Entry 3VAH (X-ray diffraction, 2.50 A resolution); this record covers chains B and P of the 4 polymer chains in the assembly.

Chain B:
Protein: Splicing factor U2AF 65 kDa subunit
Organism: Homo sapiens
Notes: fragment: RNA Binding Domains 1 and 2
Reference sequence: P26368 (U2AF2_HUMAN); numbering as in UniProt; present here: 148-237, 258-336
Amino-acid sequence (174 residues; row label = number of the first residue in the row; note: 20 numbers in that range are skipped by the numbering (no residue carries them; nothing is unmodelled there)):
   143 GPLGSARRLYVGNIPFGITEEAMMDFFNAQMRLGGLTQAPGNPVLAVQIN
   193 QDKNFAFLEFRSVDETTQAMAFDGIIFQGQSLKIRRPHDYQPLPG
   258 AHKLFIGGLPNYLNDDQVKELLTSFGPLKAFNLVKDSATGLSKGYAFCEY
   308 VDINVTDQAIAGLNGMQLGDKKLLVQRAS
Sequence notes: expression tag (143-147)
Residues lining bound ligands:
  - n,N-bis(3-D-gluconamidopropyl)deoxycholamide (CPQ): Tyr269, Leu270, Gln274, Glu277, Leu278, Leu325, Gly326
  - 1,4-diethylene dioxide (DIO), molecule 1: Arg174, Pro182, Gly183
  - 1,4-diethylene dioxide (DIO), molecule 2: Asn268, Tyr269, Leu270, Asn271, Gly297, Leu298, Ser299
  - 1,4-diethylene dioxide (DIO), molecule 3: Lys276, Leu285, Lys286, Ala287, Phe288
UniProt features mapped onto this chain:
  - natural variant: Arg149 (R149W: In DEVDFB)
  - modified residue: Lys276 (5-hydroxylysine), Ser294 (Phosphoserine)
Reported in the primary citation:
  - binding site for the 7-nt DNA strand (chain P): Lys225, Arg227, Arg228, His230
  - specificity-determining residues: Asp293, Lys328, Lys329 (proposed by the authors, not directly observed)
  - mutagenesis - D293N/K329Q/L331K/Q333E: unchanged binding to 5'-4rU
  - mutagenesis - D293N/K329Q/L331K/Q333E: increased binding to 3'-4rU
  - mutagenesis - K260A/N289A (36-fold), F304A (73-fold): decreased binding to poly-rU RNA (citing earlier work)

Chain P:
Molecule: 7-nt DNA strand
Sequence (7 nucleotides; row label = number of the first residue in the row):
     2 UUUCUUU
Not modelled in the structure: 8
Modified positions: BRU (5-bromo-2'-deoxyuridine-5'-monophosphate) at position 4

Interface between chain B and chain P:
Pairs across the interface (19; chain B residue first):
  Lys260(B) - BRU_4(P)  hydrogen bond to the base
  Phe262(B) - DU2(P)  phosphate contact
  Phe262(B) - DU3(P)  stacking on the base
  Gly264(B) - DU2(P)  sugar contact
  Gly265(B) - DU2(P)  hydrogen bond to the phosphate
  Asn289(B) - BRU_4(P)  hydrogen bond to the base
  Val291(B) - BRU_4(P)  base contact
  Lys292(B) - DC5(P)  phosphate contact
  Ser294(B) - DU6(P)  hydrogen bond to the phosphate
  Lys300(B) - DC5(P)  salt bridge to the phosphate
  Gly301(B) - DU2(P)  phosphate contact
  Tyr302(B) - DU2(P)  sugar contact
  Tyr302(B) - DU3(P)  sugar contact
  Tyr302(B) - BRU_4(P)  sugar contact
  Phe304(B) - DU3(P)  sugar contact
  Phe304(B) - BRU_4(P)  stacking on the base
  Leu331(B) - DU2(P)  base contact
  Gln333(B) - DU3(P)  hydrogen bond to the base
  Ala335(B) - DU3(P)  hydrogen bond to the base
Other interface residues (no listed pair), chain B (17 interface residues in all): Lys329, Arg334

Summary:
Chain B and chain P form an interface of 17 and 5 residues respectively, with 6 hydrogen bonds, 1 salt bridge
and 2 aromatic stacking contacts. Polar pairs include Lys260(B)-BRU_4(P), Asn289(B)-BRU_4(P) and
Gln333(B)-DU3(P). From the paper: a binding site for the 7-nt DNA strand (chain P) at Lys225(B), Arg227(B) and
Arg228(B) among others; K260A/N289A and F304A of chain B reduce binding to poly-rU RNA.
Chain B is Splicing factor U2AF 65 kDa subunit (Homo sapiens) and chain P is a 7-nt DNA strand; the structure,
Structure of U2AF65 variant with BrU3C4 DNA, was determined by X-ray diffraction (same publication as 3VAF,
3VAG, 3VAI, 3VAJ, 3VAK, 3VAL and 3VAM).
